5V18 - chain A; structure by X-ray diffraction, 2.15 A resolution.

# Chain A
Protein: Egl nine homolog 1
Organism: Homo sapiens
Notes: EC 1.14.11.29
Reference sequence: Q9GZT9 (EGLN1_HUMAN), isoform Q9GZT9-3; residues 181-416 here correspond to UniProt positions 80-315 (UniProt number = residue number - 101)
Amino-acid sequence (239 residues; each row starts with the number of its first residue):
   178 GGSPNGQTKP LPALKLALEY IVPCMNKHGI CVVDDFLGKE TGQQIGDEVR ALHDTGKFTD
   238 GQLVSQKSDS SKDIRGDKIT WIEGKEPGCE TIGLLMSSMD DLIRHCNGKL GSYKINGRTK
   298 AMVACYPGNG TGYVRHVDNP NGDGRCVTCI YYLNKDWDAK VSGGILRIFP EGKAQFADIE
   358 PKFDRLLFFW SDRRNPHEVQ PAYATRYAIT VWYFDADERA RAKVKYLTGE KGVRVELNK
Unresolved in the structure: 178-183, 245-253, 309, 400-405, 415-416
Construct notes: expression tag (178-180)
Swiss-Prot annotation at these positions:
  - modified residue: C302 (S-nitrosocysteine)
Ion coordination: Fe2+: H313, D315, H374 (together with 8UY)
Small-molecule neighbours: 8UY (4-([1,2,4]triazolo[1,5-a]pyridin-5-yl)benzonitrile): Y303, Y310, H313, D315, I327, Y329, N331, L343, P358, H374, V376, R383, Y384, A385

# In short
Chain A binds compound 8UY. H313, D315 and H374 coordinate Fe2+.
Chain A is Egl nine homolog 1 (Homo sapiens); the structure, Structure of PHD2 in complex with
1,2,4-Triazolo-[1,5-a]pyridine, was determined by X-ray diffraction, deposited together with 5V1B.
